4UO5 - chains A and C of the 6 polymer chains in the assembly; structure by X-ray diffraction, 2.70 A resolution.

[Chain A (and C)]
Name: H3 haemagglutinin HA1 chain
Organism: Influenza A virus
Notes: chain C of this document is another copy of the same molecule, construct and numbering; everything in this record applies to it too
UniProt: E0UVR5 (E0UVR5_9INFA); residues 2-329 here correspond to UniProt positions 17-344 (UniProt number = residue number + 15)
Sequence (328 residues; numbered 2 to 329; the number before each row is that of its first residue):
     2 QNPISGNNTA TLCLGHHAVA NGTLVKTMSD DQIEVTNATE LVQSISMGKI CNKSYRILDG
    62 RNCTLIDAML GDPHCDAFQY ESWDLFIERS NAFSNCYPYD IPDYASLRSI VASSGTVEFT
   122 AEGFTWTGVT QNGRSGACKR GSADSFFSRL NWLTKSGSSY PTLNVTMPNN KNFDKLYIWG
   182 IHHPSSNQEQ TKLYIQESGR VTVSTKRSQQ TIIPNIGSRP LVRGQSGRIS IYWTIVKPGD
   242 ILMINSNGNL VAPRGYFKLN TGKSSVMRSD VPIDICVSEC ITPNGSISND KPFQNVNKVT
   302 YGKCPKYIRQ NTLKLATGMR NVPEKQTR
Disordered / not traced: 2-7, 327-329
Disulfide bonds: Cys52-Cys277, Cys64-Cys76, Cys97-Cys139, Cys281-Cys305
Glycans and other covalent adducts: N-acetylglucosamine (NAG) linked to Asn22, Asn38, Asn63; glycan linked to Asn165
What the authors report for this chain:
  - binding site for beta-D-galactopyranose: Gln226
  - conformationally variable residues: Gln226
  - specificity-determining residues: Leu222

[Interface between chain A and chain C]
Pairs across the interface - 23 pairs, chain A then chain C:
  Asp101(A) - Gln210(C)  hydrogen bond
  His184(A) - Gln210(C)  hydrogen bond
  Asn188(A) - Arg201(C)
  Asn216(A) - Thr212(C)
  Ile217(A) - Arg201(C)
  Ile217(A) - Thr203(C)
  Gly218(A) - Asn246(C)
  Ser219(A) - Asn165(C)
  Ser219(A) - Met244(C)
  Ser219(A) - Asn246(C)  hydrogen bond (backbone-side chain)
  Arg220(A) - Thr203(C)
  Arg220(A) - Ser205(C)
  Arg220(A) - Gln210(C)  hydrogen bond
  Arg220(A) - Met244(C)
  Pro221(A) - Ser205(C)
  Pro221(A) - Thr206(C)
  Pro221(A) - Lys207(C)
  Pro221(A) - Ile242(C)  hydrophobic
  Pro221(A) - Met244(C)
  Val223(A) - Lys207(C)
  Arg229(A) - Thr206(C)
  Arg229(A) - Lys207(C)
  Ser231(A) - Gln210(C)  hydrogen bond
Interface residues without a listed pair, chain C (12 interface residues in all): Ile214

[Summary]
The chain A/chain C interface involves 12 residues from each chain, with 5 hydrogen bonds. Among the polar
pairs are Asp101(A)-Gln210(C), His184(A)-Gln210(C) and Ser219(A)-Asn246(C). N-acetylglucosamine is covalently
linked to Asn22(A), Asn38(A) and Asn63(A). From the paper: a binding site for beta-D-galactopyranose at
Gln226(A); the specificity determinant Leu222(A).
Both chains are H3 haemagglutinin HA1 chain (Influenza A virus). Entry 4UO5 (Structure of the
A_Canine_Colorado_17864_06 H3 haemagglutinin in complex with 3SLN) was determined by X-ray diffraction,
deposited together with 4UNW, 4UNX, 4UNY, 4UNZ, 4UO0, 4UO1 and 8 further entries.
